PDB entry 8FS7 | electron microscopy, 2.85 A resolution | chains A and E of the 11 polymer chains in the assembly

[Chain A]
Name: Checkpoint protein RAD24
From: Saccharomyces cerevisiae
Reference sequence: P32641 (RAD24_YEAST); residue numbers follow UniProt; this construct covers 1-545
Sequence (545 residues; row label = number of the first residue in the row):
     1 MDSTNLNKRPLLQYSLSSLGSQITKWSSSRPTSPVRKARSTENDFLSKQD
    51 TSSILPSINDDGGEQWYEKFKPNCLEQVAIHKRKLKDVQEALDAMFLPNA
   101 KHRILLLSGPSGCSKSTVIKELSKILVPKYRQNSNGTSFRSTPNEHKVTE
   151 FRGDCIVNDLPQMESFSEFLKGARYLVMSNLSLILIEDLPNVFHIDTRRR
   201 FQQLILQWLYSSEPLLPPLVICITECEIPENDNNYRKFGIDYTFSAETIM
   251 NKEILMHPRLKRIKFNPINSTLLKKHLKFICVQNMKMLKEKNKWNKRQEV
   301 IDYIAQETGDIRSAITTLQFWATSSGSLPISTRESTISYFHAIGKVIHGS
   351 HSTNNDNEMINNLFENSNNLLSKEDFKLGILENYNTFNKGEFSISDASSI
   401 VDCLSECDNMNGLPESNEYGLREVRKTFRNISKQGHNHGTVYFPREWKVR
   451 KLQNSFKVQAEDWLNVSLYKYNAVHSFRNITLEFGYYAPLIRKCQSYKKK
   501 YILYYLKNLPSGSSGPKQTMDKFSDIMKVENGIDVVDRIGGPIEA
Not modelled in the structure: 1-62, 135-145, 500-532
Bound ions: Mg2+: Ser116 (together with ATP-gamma-S)
Residues lining bound ligands: ATP-gamma-S (AGS; phosphothiophosphoric acid-adenylate ester): Tyr67, Phe70, Lys71, Pro72, Gln77, Val78, Ala79, Ser111, Gly112, Cys113, Ser114, Lys115, Ser116, Thr117, Glu187, Thr224, His276, Ile311, Arg312, Ile315
Reported in the primary citation:
  - binding site for Template strand: Met163
  - binding site for Primer strand 1: Arg199

[Chain E]
Name: Replication factor C subunit 5
From: Saccharomyces cerevisiae
Reference sequence: P38251 (RFC5_YEAST); numbering as in UniProt (aligned over 1-354)
Sequence (354 residues; row label = number of the first residue in the row):
     1 MSLWVDKYRPKSLNALSHNEELTNFLKSLSDQPRDLPHLLLYGPNGTGKK
    51 TRCMALLESIFGPGVYRLKIDVRQFVTASNRKLELNVVSSPYHLEITPSD
   101 MGNNDRIVIQELLKEVAQMEQVDFQDSKDGLAHRYKCVIINEANSLTKDA
   151 QAALRRTMEKYSKNIRLIMVCDSMSPIIAPIKSRCLLIRCPAPSDSEIST
   201 ILSDVVTNERIQLETKDILKRIAQASNGNLRVSLLMLESMALNNELALKS
   251 SSPIIKPDWIIVIHKLTRKIVKERSVNSLIECRAVLYDLLAHCIPANIIL
   301 KELTFSLLDVETLNTTNKSSIIEYSSVFDERLSLGNKAIFHLEGFIAKVM
   351 CCLD
Not modelled in the structure: 1, 119-133
Residues lining bound ligands:
  - ADP (adenosine-5'-diphosphate): Val5, Asp6, Tyr8, Arg9, Pro10, Ala15, Leu16, Ser17, His18, Pro44, Asn45, Gly46, Thr47, Gly48, Lys49, Lys50, Thr51, Arg52, Ile201, Leu230, Arg231, Leu234
  - ATP-gamma-S (AGS; phosphothiophosphoric acid-adenylate ester): Arg155, Glu159, Pro180, Arg184
Reported in the primary citation:
  - binding site for Template strand: Arg106
  - binding site for Primer strand 1: Asn80

[Interface between chain A and chain E]
Residue-residue contacts (110):
  Glu374(A) with Lys337(E), salt bridge; Phe340(E)
  Lys377(A) with Phe340(E)
  Leu378(A) with Ile339(E), hydrophobic; Phe340(E), hydrophobic
  Leu381(A) with Arg283(E), hydrogen bond (backbone-side chain); Ile339(E), hydrophobic; Phe340(E), hydrophobic
  Glu382(A) with Arg283(E), hydrogen bond (backbone-side chain)
  Tyr384(A) with Leu279(E); Arg283(E)
  Asn385(A) with Val276(E); Ile280(E); Arg283(E), hydrogen bond
  Lys389(A) with Asn277(E)
  Gly390(A) with Val276(E); Asn277(E)
  Phe392(A) with Val276(E)
  Ile394(A) with Leu279(E), hydrophobic; Asp354(E)
  Ser395(A) with Cys351(E), hydrogen bond
  Ser398(A) with Ala347(E)
  Val401(A) with Gly344(E); Ala347(E), hydrophobic
  Asp402(A) with Phe328(E); Arg331(E), salt bridge; Lys348(E), salt bridge
  Leu404(A) with Phe340(E), hydrophobic
  Ser405(A) with Phe328(E); Arg331(E), hydrogen bond; His341(E)
  Glu406(A) with Arg331(E), salt bridge
  Asp408(A) with Gly335(E); Asn336(E), hydrogen bond (side chain-backbone); Lys337(E), hydrogen bond (side chain-backbone); His341(E), salt bridge
  Asn409(A) with Arg331(E), hydrogen bond (side chain-backbone); Leu334(E); Gly335(E); His341(E)
  Arg445(A) with Ala284(E); Tyr287(E)
  Glu446(A) with Tyr287(E), hydrogen bond
  Val449(A) with Tyr287(E), hydrophobic; Ala291(E)
  Leu452(A) with Ala291(E), hydrophobic
  Gln453(A) with Leu290(E), hydrogen bond (side chain-backbone); Ala291(E); Cys293(E)
  Phe456(A) with His292(E); Cys293(E), hydrophobic
  Leu468(A) with Ile70(E)
  Tyr471(A) with Ser2(E), hydrogen bond
  Asn472(A) with Tyr66(E), hydrogen bond (side chain-backbone); Arg67(E)
  Ala473(A) with Asp6(E)
  Val474(A) with Lys50(E); Leu68(E), hydrophobic; Val88(E), hydrophobic; Glu95(E)
  His475(A) with Asp6(E), salt bridge
  Ser476(A) with Glu142(E), hydrogen bond
  Phe477(A) with Ser99(E)
  Arg478(A) with Glu142(E); Pro295(E); Ile298(E)
  Asn479(A) with Asn45(E); Arg231(E)
  Thr481(A) with Cys293(E)
  Leu482(A) with Trp259(E), hydrogen bond (backbone-side chain); Ile298(E), hydrophobic
  Glu483(A) with Asn229(E); Arg231(E), salt bridge; Val232(E); Leu235(E)
  Phe484(A) with Arg231(E); Leu235(E), hydrophobic
  Tyr486(A) with Lys256(E); Pro257(E), hydrophobic; Asp258(E)
  Tyr487(A) with Leu235(E), hydrophobic; Met236(E); Ser239(E); Ile255(E), hydrogen bond (side chain-backbone); Lys256(E); Pro257(E)
  Leu490(A) with Ile255(E), hydrophobic
  Ile491(A) with Glu238(E); Ser239(E)
  Arg492(A) with Ser2(E), hydrogen bond; Leu3(E)
  Cys494(A) with Leu242(E), hydrophobic; Asn243(E), hydrogen bond
  Tyr497(A) with Glu245(E), hydrogen bond
  Lys498(A) with Ala241(E); Leu242(E), hydrogen bond (side chain-backbone); Glu245(E), salt bridge; Leu246(E)
  Arg538(A) with Asp258(E), salt bridge
  Gly540(A) with His292(E)
  Gly541(A) with His292(E)
  Pro542(A) with His292(E), hydrogen bond (backbone-side chain)
  Ile543(A) with Asp258(E), hydrogen bond (backbone-side chain); Trp259(E); Val262(E), hydrophobic; His292(E)
  Glu544(A) with Asp288(E), hydrogen bond (backbone-side chain)
  Ala545(A) with Val262(E); Lys265(E); Val285(E)
Also at the interface, not in a pair above, chain A (59 interface residues in all): Ala397, Lys457, Gln495, Ile539
Also at the interface, not in a pair above, chain E (68 interface residues in all): Val5, Ser275, Leu289, Ile294, Asn297, Glu343, Met350

[Overview]
The interface between chain A and chain E involves 59 residues on one side and 68 on the other; the contacts
include 22 hydrogen bonds and 9 salt bridges. Polar pairs include Glu374(A)-Lys337(E), Asp402(A)-Arg331(E) and
Asp402(A)-Lys348(E). From the paper: a binding site for Template strand at Met163(A) and Arg106(E); a binding
site for Primer strand 1 at Arg199(A) and Asn80(E).
Chain A is Checkpoint protein RAD24 and chain E is Replication factor C subunit 5, both from Saccharomyces
cerevisiae; the structure, Structure of S. cerevisiae Rad24-RFC loading the 9-1-1 clamp onto a 10-nt gapped
DNA in step ..., was determined by electron microscopy, deposited together with 8FS3, 8FS4, 8FS5, 8FS6 and
8FS8.
